PDB entry 7MKJ | electron microscopy, 2.90 A resolution | chains L and P of the 9 polymer chains in the assembly

Chain L:
Name: RNA polymerase sigma factor RpoD
Source organism: Escherichia coli
Reference sequence: Q0P6L9 (Q0P6L9_ECOLX); residues 1-613 here = UniProt positions 1-613
Amino-acid sequence (613 residues; numbered 1 to 613; the number before each row is that of its first residue):
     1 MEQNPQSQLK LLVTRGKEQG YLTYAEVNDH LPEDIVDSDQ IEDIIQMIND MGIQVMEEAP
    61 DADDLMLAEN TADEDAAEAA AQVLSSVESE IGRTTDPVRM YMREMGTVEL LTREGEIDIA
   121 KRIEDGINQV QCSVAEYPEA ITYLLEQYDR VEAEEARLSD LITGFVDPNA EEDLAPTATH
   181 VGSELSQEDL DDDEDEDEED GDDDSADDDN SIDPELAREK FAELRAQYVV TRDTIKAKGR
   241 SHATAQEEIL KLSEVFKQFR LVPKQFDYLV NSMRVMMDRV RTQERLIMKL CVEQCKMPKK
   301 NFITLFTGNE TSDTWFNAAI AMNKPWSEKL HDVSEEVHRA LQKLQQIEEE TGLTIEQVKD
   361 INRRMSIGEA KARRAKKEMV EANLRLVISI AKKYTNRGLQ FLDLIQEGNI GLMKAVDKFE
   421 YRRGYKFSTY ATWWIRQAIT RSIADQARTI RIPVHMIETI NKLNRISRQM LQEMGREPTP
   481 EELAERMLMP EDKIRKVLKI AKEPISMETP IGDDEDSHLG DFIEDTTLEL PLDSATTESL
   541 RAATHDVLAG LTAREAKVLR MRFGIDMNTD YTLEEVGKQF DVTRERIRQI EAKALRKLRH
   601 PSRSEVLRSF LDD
Not modelled in the structure: 1-89, 167-212, 237-241, 612-613
Small-molecule neighbours: chapso (1N7): Ile511, Leu519, Phe522, Ile523

Chain P:
Molecule: Nontemplate strand of T7A1 promoter DNA
Sequence (91 nucleotides; row label = number of the first residue in the row):
     1 CGATTAATTT AAAATTTATC AAAAAGAGTA TTGACTTAAA GTCTAACCTA TAGGATACTT
    61 ACAGCCATCG AGAGGGACAC GGCGAATAGC C
Not modelled in the structure: 1-19, 82-91
Differences from the reference sequence: insertion (1)

Chain L / chain P interface:
Residue-residue contacts (53; chain L residue first):
  Val98(L) - DA61(P)  base contact
  Arg99(L) - DA61(P)  base contact
  Met102(L) - DT60(P)  base contact
  Met102(L) - DA61(P)  base contact
  Met105(L) - DT60(P)  base contact
  Gly106(L) - DT60(P)  base contact
  Leu110(L) - DT59(P)  base contact
  Glu116(L) - DT59(P)  base contact
  Ala382(L) - DT59(P)  base contact
  Asn383(L) - DT59(P)  hydrogen bond to the base
  Arg385(L) - DT59(P)  sugar contact
  Arg385(L) - DT60(P)  base contact
  Leu386(L) - DT59(P)  hydrogen bond to the base
  Ile388(L) - DA61(P)  sugar contact
  Ser389(L) - DT59(P)  sugar contact
  Lys392(L) - DA61(P)  phosphate contact
  Phe401(L) - DA61(P)  sugar contact
  Lys418(L) - DG53(P)  phosphate contact
  Lys418(L) - DA55(P)  base contact
  Phe419(L) - DA55(P)  base contact
  Glu420(L) - DA55(P)  hydrogen bond to the base
  Arg423(L) - DA55(P)  base contact
  Tyr425(L) - DA55(P)  sugar contact
  Tyr425(L) - DT56(P)  sugar contact
  Tyr425(L) - DA57(P)  phosphate contact
  Lys426(L) - DA57(P)  hydrogen bond to the phosphate
  Lys426(L) - DC58(P)  phosphate contact
  Ser428(L) - DC58(P)  hydrogen bond to the phosphate
  Ser428(L) - DT59(P)  hydrogen bond to the base
  Thr429(L) - DT56(P)  sugar contact
  Thr429(L) - DA57(P)  phosphate contact
  Tyr430(L) - DG54(P)  phosphate contact
  Tyr430(L) - DA55(P)  stacking on the base
  Thr432(L) - DC58(P)  base contact
  Trp433(L) - DG54(P)  base contact
  Trp433(L) - DA55(P)  sugar contact
  Trp434(L) - DG53(P)  phosphate contact
  Trp434(L) - DG54(P)  phosphate contact
  Gln437(L) - DG53(P)  hydrogen bond to the base
  Gln437(L) - DG54(P)  base contact
  Arg451(L) - DA50(P)  salt bridge to the phosphate
  Pro453(L) - DT49(P)  phosphate contact
  Pro453(L) - DA50(P)  phosphate contact
  His455(L) - DC48(P)  sugar contact
  His455(L) - DT49(P)  salt bridge to the phosphate
  Arg554(L) - DT29(P)  salt bridge to the phosphate
  Arg554(L) - DA30(P)  salt bridge to the phosphate
  Thr583(L) - DT31(P)  phosphate contact
  Glu585(L) - DT32(P)  base contact
  Arg586(L) - DT29(P)  salt bridge to the phosphate
  Arg586(L) - DA30(P)  salt bridge to the phosphate
  Arg586(L) - DT31(P)  base contact
  Ile590(L) - DA30(P)  phosphate contact
Interface residues without a listed pair, chain L (42 interface residues in all): Arg113, Lys414, Val454, Lys493, Val582, Arg584
Interface residues without a listed pair, chain P (18 interface residues in all): DA34, DC62

In short:
42 residues of chain L and 18 residues of chain P are in contact; the contacts include 7 hydrogen bonds, 6
salt bridges and 1 aromatic stacking contact. Among the polar pairs are Asn383(L)-DT59(P), Leu386(L)-DT59(P)
and Glu420(L)-DA55(P). Chain L binds chapso.
Here chain L is RNA polymerase sigma factor RpoD (Escherichia coli) and chain P is Nontemplate strand of T7A1
promoter DNA. Entry 7MKJ (Cryo-EM structure of Escherichia coli RNA polymerase bound to T7A1 promoter DNA) was
determined by electron microscopy together with 7MKD, 7MKE and 7MKI from the same study.
